PDB entry 3ETB | X-ray diffraction, 3.80 A resolution | chains F and J

# Chain F
Name: Antibody M18 light chain and antibody M18 heavy chain linked with a synthetic (GGGGS)4 linker
From: Mus musculus
Notes: antibody fragment or engineered binder
Amino-acid sequence (252 residues; each row starts with the number of its first residue; note: 872 numbers in that range are skipped by the numbering (no residue carries them; nothing is unmodelled there); a row labelled like 1082A-1082C holds insertion residues (1082A, then the next letters in order); numbers below 1 keep their minus sign (Met-4 is residue -4)):
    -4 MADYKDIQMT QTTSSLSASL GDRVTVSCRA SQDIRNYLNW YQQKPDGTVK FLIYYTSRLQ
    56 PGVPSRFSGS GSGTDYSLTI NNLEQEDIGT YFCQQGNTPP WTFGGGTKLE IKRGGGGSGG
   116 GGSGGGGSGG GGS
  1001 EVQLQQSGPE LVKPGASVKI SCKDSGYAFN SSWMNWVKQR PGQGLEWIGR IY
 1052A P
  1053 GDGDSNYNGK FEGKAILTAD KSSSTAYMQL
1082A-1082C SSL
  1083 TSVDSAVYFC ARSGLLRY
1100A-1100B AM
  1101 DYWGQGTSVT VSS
Unresolved in the structure: -4 to -1, 110-128, 1001
Construct notes: expression tag (-4 to 0); engineered mutation Val21 (Ile in 3ETB), Phe46 (Leu in 3ETB), Pro56 (Ser in 3ETB), Asn76 (Ser in 3ETB), Leu78 (Gln in 3ETB), Pro94 (Leu in 3ETB), Asn1030 (Ser30 in 3ETB), Ser1057 (Thr58 in 3ETB), Glu1064 (Lys65 in 3ETB), Ile1068 (Thr69 in 3ETB); linker (109-128)
Disulfides: Cys23-Cys88, Cys1022-Cys1092
What the authors report for this chain:
  - mutagenesis - P56A: unchanged binding to Anthrax Protective Antigen (chain J) (from molecular simulation)
  - contacts within the chain: Phe46-Leu1098 (hydrophobic contact)

# Chain J
Name: Anthrax Protective Antigen
From: Bacillus anthracis
Notes: fragment: Domain 4 of protective antigen PA-63:
UniProtKB: P13423 (PAG_BACAN); residues 592-735 here correspond to UniProt positions 621-764 (UniProt number = residue number + 29)
Amino-acid sequence (144 residues; each row starts with the number of its first residue):
   592 RDKRFHYDRN NIAVGADESV VKEAHREVIN SSTEGLLLNI DKDIRKILSG YIVEIEDTEG
   652 LKEVINDRYD MLNISSLRQD GKTFIDFKKY NDKLPLYISN PNYKVNVYAV TKENTIINPS
   712 ENGDTSTNGI KKILIFSKKG YEIG
Curated features (UniProtKB/Swiss-Prot):
  - site: Asp683 (Essential for binding to cell receptor)
What the authors report for this chain:
  - contacts within the chain: Ile646-Leu687 (hydrophobic contact), Ile656-Leu687 (hydrophobic contact), Phe678-Leu687 (hydrophobic contact), Leu687-Val696 (hydrophobic contact)

# How chain F and chain J interact
Pairs across the interface (32; chain F residue first):
  Arg30(F) with Asp658(J), salt bridge; Ser717(J); Asn719(J)
  Asn31(F) with Leu652(J)
  Tyr32(F) with Val655(J), hydrogen bond (side chain-backbone)
  Tyr49(F) with Tyr688(J), hydrophobic; Ser690(J), hydrogen bond
  Tyr50(F) with Leu652(J), hydrophobic; Lys653(J), hydrogen bond (side chain-backbone); Glu654(J)
  Ser52(F) with Glu650(J)
  Arg53(F) with Ile646(J), hydrogen bond (side chain-backbone); Asp648(J), salt bridge; Glu654(J), salt bridge
  Gln55(F) with Tyr688(J), hydrogen bond
  Pro56(F) with Tyr688(J)
  Ser1031(F) with Leu685(J)
  Trp1033(F) with Asp683(J), hydrogen bond (side chain-backbone)
  Arg1050(F) with Asp683(J), salt bridge
  Tyr1052(F) with Lys684(J)
  Asp1054(F) with Lys684(J), salt bridge
  Asp1056(F) with Lys684(J), salt bridge
  Leu1097(F) with Leu685(J); Pro686(J), hydrophobic; Tyr688(J), hydrophobic
  Leu1098(F) with Leu685(J); Tyr688(J), hydrophobic
  Arg1099(F) with Ile656(J); Asn682(J); Asp683(J); Leu685(J)
  Tyr1100(F) with Glu654(J), hydrogen bond
Other interface residues (no listed pair), chain F (22 interface residues in all): Ser1032, Ser1095, Gly1096
Other interface residues (no listed pair), chain J (19 interface residues in all): Tyr694
From the paper, about this interface:
  - residue pairs: Arg30(F)-Asp658(J), Tyr49(F)-Tyr688(J) (hydrophobic contact), Tyr50(F)-Leu652(J) (hydrophobic contact), Arg53(F)-Asp648(J), Gln55(F)-Tyr688(J) (hydrogen bond), Asp683(J)-Arg1050(F), Lys684(J)-Asp1056(F), Leu685(J)-Trp1033(F), Leu685(J)-Leu1097(F), Pro686(J)-Leu1097(F) (hydrophobic contact), Tyr688(J)-Leu1097(F) (hydrophobic contact), Tyr688(J)-Leu1098(F) (hydrophobic contact)
  - epitope / paratope residues, chain F: Arg30(F), Tyr49(F), Tyr50(F), Arg53(F), Gln55(F)
  - epitope / paratope residues, chain J: Asp648(J), Leu652(J), Asp658(J), Asp683(J), Lys684(J), Leu685(J), Pro686(J), Tyr688(J)
  - hot spots on chain J (mutagenesis) - L652A (>1 kcal/mol), E654A (3 kcal/mol), K684A (>1 kcal/mol), L685A (3 kcal/mol), Y688A (3 kcal/mol): decreased binding to Antibody M18 light chain and antibody M18 heavy chain linked with a synthetic (GGGGS)4 linker (chain F) (from molecular simulation)

# Summary
Chain F and chain J form an interface of 22 and 19 residues respectively; the contacts include 7 hydrogen
bonds and 6 salt bridges. Polar pairs include Arg30(F)-Asp658(J), Arg53(F)-Asp648(J) and Arg53(F)-Glu654(J).
The authors report contacts between Arg30(F) and Asp658(J), Arg53(F) and Asp648(J) and Asp683(J) and
Arg1050(F) among others; hydrophobic contacts between Tyr49(F) and Tyr688(J), Tyr50(F) and Leu652(J) and
Pro686(J) and Leu1097(F) among others; a hydrogen bond between Gln55(F) and Tyr688(J). From the paper: L652A,
E654A and K684A of chain J, among others, reduce binding to Antibody M18 light chain and antibody M18 heavy
chain linked with a synthetic (GGGGS)4 linker (chain F); epitope/paratope residues Arg30(F), Tyr49(F) and
Asp648(J) among others; 6 substitutions were tested in all.
Here chain F is Antibody M18 light chain and antibody M18 heavy chain linked with a synthetic (GGGGS)4 linker
(Mus musculus) and chain J is Anthrax Protective Antigen (Bacillus anthracis). Entry 3ETB (Crystal structure
of the engineered neutralizing antibody M18 complexed with anthrax protective antigen domain 4) was determined
by X-ray diffraction, deposited together with 3ESU, 3ESV and 3ET9.
